Entry 5J8H (solution NMR); this record covers chains A and B.

== Chain A ==
Molecule: Calmodulin
Source organism: Homo sapiens
Reference sequence: P62158 (CALM_HUMAN); residues 1-148 here correspond to UniProt positions 2-149 (UniProt number = residue number + 1)
Chain sequence (148 residues; numbered 1 to 148; the number before each row is that of its first residue):
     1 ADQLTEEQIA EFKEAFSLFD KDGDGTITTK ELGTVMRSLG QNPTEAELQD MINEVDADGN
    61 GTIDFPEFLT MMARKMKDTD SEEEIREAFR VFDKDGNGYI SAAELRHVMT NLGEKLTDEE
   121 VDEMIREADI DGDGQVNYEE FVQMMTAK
Metal / ion sites: Ca2+ site 1: D20, D22, D24, T26, E31; Ca2+ site 2: D56, D58, N60, T62, D64, E67
What the authors report for this chain:
  - Ca2+ coordination: D20, D22, D24, T26, E31, D56, D58, N60, T62, E67
  - conformationally variable residues (loop rearrangement): Y99, Q135

== Chain B ==
Molecule: Eukaryotic elongation factor 2 kinase
Source organism: Homo sapiens
Notes: EC 2.7.11.20
Reference sequence: O00418 (EF2K_HUMAN); numbering as in UniProt (aligned over 74-100)
Chain sequence (27 residues; row label = number of the first residue in the row):
    74 SPANSFHFKE AWKHAIQKAK HMPDPWA
Swiss-Prot annotation at these positions:
  - region: F81 to H94 (Calmodulin-binding)
  - modified residue (Phosphoserine): S74, S78
  - mutagenesis: S78 (S78A: Decreased kinase activity)
What the authors report for this chain:
  - mutagenesis - W85S: abolished signaling
  - post-translational modification sites: P98 (citing earlier work)

== How chain A and chain B interact ==
Contacting residue pairs (56; chain A residue first):
  Q8(A) with K86(B)
  E11(A) with S74(B); K86(B); H87(B)
  F12(A) with Q90(B)
  E14(A) with S74(B)
  A15(A) with W99(B); A100(B)
  F16(A) with A100(B)
  F19(A) with W99(B); A100(B)
  I27(A) with A100(B)
  M36(A) with P96(B); D97(B)
  L39(A) with K91(B)
  Q41(A) with M95(B); P96(B)
  P43(A) with P96(B)
  M51(A) with H94(B); P96(B); P98(B)
  F68(A) with W99(B); A100(B)
  M71(A) with A100(B)
  M72(A) with Q90(B); P98(B); W99(B)
  K75(A) with Q90(B); K93(B); D97(B); P98(B)
  E84(A) with K93(B)
  E87(A) with K93(B)
  R90(A) with M95(B)
  V91(A) with A92(B)
  F92(A) with I89(B); A92(B)
  M109(A) with A88(B)
  L112(A) with K91(B); A92(B)
  E114(A) with A88(B); K91(B)
  E120(A) with H80(B)
  E123(A) with F81(B)
  M124(A) with F81(B); A84(B); W85(B)
  E127(A) with F81(B)
  F141(A) with W85(B)
  M144(A) with W85(B)
  M145(A) with I89(B)
  A147(A) with W85(B)
  K148(A) with K82(B); W85(B); K86(B); I89(B)
Other interface residues (no listed pair), chain A (41 interface residues in all): L18, L32, E47, L48, I63, L116, A128
Other interface residues (no listed pair), chain B (22 interface residues in all): P75
Interface features reported in the paper:
  - residue pairs: F19(A)-P98(B), L32(A)-P98(B), M71(A)-P98(B), E84(A)-K93(B) (salt bridge), V91(A)-A92(B), F92(A)-I89(B), F92(A)-A92(B), L112(A)-A92(B), E114(A)-K91(B) (salt bridge), M124(A)-W85(B) (hydrophobic contact), A128(A)-W85(B) (hydrophobic contact), F141(A)-W85(B) (hydrophobic contact), F141(A)-I89(B), M144(A)-W85(B) (hydrophobic contact), M145(A)-I89(B), W99(B)-F19(A) (backbone contact)
  - interface residues, chain B: W85(B), I89(B), A92(B), P98(B)
  - hot spots on chain B (mutagenesis) - W85S (80-fold): decreased binding to Calmodulin (chain A)

== In short ==
41 residues of chain A and 22 residues of chain B are in contact. The paper describes contacts between F19(A)
and P98(B), L32(A) and P98(B) and M71(A) and P98(B) among others; salt bridges between E84(A) and K93(B) and
E114(A) and K91(B); hydrophobic contacts between M124(A) and W85(B), A128(A) and W85(B) and F141(A) and W85(B)
among others. From the paper: W85S of chain B abolishes signaling; interface residues W85(B), I89(B) and
A92(B) among others.
Here chain A is Calmodulin and chain B is Eukaryotic elongation factor 2 kinase, both from Homo sapiens. Entry
5J8H (Structure of calmodulin in a complex with a peptide derived from a calmodulin-dependent kinase) was
determined by solution NMR.
